Entry 7YPO (electron microscopy, 3.50 A resolution); this record covers chains A and B of the 5 polymer chains in the assembly.

== Chain A (and B) ==
Molecule: Lef3
Source organism: Helicoverpa armigera nucleopolyhedrovirus
Notes: chain B of this document is another copy of the same molecule, construct and numbering; everything in this record applies to it too
UniProtKB: Q91BW6 (Q91BW6_9ABAC); numbering as in UniProt (aligned over 1-379)
Sequence (413 residues; row label = number of the first residue in the row; numbers below 1 keep their minus sign (Met-33 is residue -33)):
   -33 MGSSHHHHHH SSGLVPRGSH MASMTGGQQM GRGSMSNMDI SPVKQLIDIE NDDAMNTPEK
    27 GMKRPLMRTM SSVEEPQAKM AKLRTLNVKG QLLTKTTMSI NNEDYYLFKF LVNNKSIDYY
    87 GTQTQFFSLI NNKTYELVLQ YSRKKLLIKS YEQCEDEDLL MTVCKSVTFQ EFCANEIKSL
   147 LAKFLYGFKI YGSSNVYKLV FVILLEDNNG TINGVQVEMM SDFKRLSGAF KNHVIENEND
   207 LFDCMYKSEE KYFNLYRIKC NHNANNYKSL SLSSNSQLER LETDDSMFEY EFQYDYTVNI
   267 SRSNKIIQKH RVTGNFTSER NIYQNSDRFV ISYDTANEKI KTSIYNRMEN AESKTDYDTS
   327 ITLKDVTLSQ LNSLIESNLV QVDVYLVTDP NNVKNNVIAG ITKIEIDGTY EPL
Unresolved in the structure: -33 to 48, 123-126
Sequence notes: initiating methionine (-33); expression tag (-32 to 0)
What the authors report for this chain:
  - conformationally variable residues (domain motion): Glu118 to Lys131
  - mutagenesis - Y311A: unchanged binding to dA60
  - mutagenesis - K271A, Y311A: decreased binding to dA30
  - mutagenesis - S292A, R294A, N361A: unchanged binding to ssDNA
  - mutagenesis - K164A, E184A, R268A: abolished binding to dA30
  - mutagenesis - K164A, E184A, R268A: abolished binding to dA60
  - mutagenesis - K271A: decreased binding to dA60

== Interface between chain A and chain B ==
Contacting residue pairs - 31 pairs, chain A then chain B:
  Thr283(A) - Lys81(B)  hydrogen bond
  Glu285(A) - Ser240(B)  hydrogen bond
  Arg286(A) - Arg191(B)
  Ile288(A) - Asp188(B)
  Ile288(A) - Lys190(B)
  Tyr289(A) - Val162(B)
  Gln290(A) - Ile156(B)
  Gln290(A) - Val162(B)
  Gln290(A) - Met186(B)
  Asn291(A) - Glu315(B)
  Thr325(A) - Ile66(B)
  Thr328(A) - Met64(B)
  Leu329(A) - Met64(B)  hydrophobic
  Leu329(A) - Tyr86(B)
  Val332(A) - Asp84(B)
  Val332(A) - Tyr86(B)
  Ser335(A) - Ile83(B)
  Ser335(A) - Asp84(B)
  Gln336(A) - Asp84(B)  hydrogen bond (side chain-backbone)
  Gln336(A) - Tyr85(B)
  Gln336(A) - Tyr86(B)
  Gln336(A) - Leu112(B)  hydrogen bond (side chain-backbone)
  Asn338(A) - Lys81(B)
  Leu340(A) - Tyr107(B)  hydrophobic
  Leu340(A) - Leu112(B)  hydrophobic
  Ser343(A) - Leu52(B)
  Leu345(A) - Tyr107(B)  hydrophobic
  Glu371(A) - Tyr107(B)  hydrogen bond
  Glu371(A) - Lys110(B)  salt bridge
  Thr375(A) - Lys110(B)
  Glu377(A) - Lys110(B)  salt bridge
Interface residues without a listed pair, chain A (25 interface residues in all): Asp324, Asp331, Ser339, Val346, Lys369
Interface residues without a listed pair, chain B (24 interface residues in all): Arg50, Ser65, Leu73, Ser82, Ser159

== In short ==
Chain A and chain B form an interface of 25 and 24 residues respectively, with 5 hydrogen bonds and 2 salt
bridges. Polar contacts include Glu371(A)-Lys110(B), Glu377(A)-Lys110(B) and Thr283(A)-Lys81(B). From the
paper: K164A, E184A and R268A of chain A abolish binding to dA30; conformational variability at Glu118(A); 8
substitutions were tested in all.
Both chains are Lef3 (Helicoverpa armigera nucleopolyhedrovirus). Entry 7YPO (Cryo-EM structure of baculovirus
LEF-3 in complex with ssDNA) was determined by electron microscopy, deposited together with 7YNY and 7YPQ.
